PDB entry 4G22 | X-ray diffraction, 1.70 A resolution | chain A

== Chain A ==
Molecule: Hydroxycinnamoyl-CoA shikimate/quinate hydroxycinnamoyltransferase
From: Coffea canephora
Notes: EC 2.3.1.133
UniProt: A4ZKE4 (A4ZKE4_COFCA); residue numbers follow UniProt; this construct covers 1-434
Amino-acid sequence (439 residues; numbered -4 to 434; the number before each row is that of its first residue; numbers below 1 keep their minus sign (Gly-4 is residue -4)):
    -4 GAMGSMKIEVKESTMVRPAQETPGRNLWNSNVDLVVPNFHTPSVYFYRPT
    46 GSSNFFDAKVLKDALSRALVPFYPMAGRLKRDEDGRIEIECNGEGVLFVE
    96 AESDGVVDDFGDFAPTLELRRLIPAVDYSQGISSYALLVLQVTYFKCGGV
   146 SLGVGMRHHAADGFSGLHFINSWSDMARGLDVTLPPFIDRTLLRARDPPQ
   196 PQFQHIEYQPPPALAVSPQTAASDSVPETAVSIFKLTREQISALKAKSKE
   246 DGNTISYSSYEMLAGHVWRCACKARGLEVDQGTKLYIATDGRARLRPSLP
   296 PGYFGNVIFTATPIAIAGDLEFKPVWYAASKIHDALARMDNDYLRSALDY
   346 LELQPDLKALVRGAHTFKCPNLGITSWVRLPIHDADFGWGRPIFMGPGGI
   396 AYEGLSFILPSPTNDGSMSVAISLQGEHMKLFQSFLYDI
Disordered / not traced: -4 to 0, 208-222
Modified positions: Cys142 (s-hydroxycysteine; CSO); Cys364 (s-hydroxycysteine; CSO)
Sequence notes: expression tag (-4 to 0); engineered mutation Ala210 (Lys in A4ZKE4), Ala217 (Lys in A4ZKE4)
What the authors report for this chain:
  - catalytic residues: His35, His153
  - mutagenesis - H153A: abolished catalytic activity
  - mutagenesis - H35A: abolished catalytic activity on 5-CQA
  - mutagenesis - H35A: decreased catalytic activity on forward direction
  - contacts within the chain: His153-His154 (pi stacking)
  - conformationally variable residues (loop rearrangement, side-chain flip): Val31 to Pro37, His153
  - mutagenesis - H154N (20-fold): increased catalytic activity on reverse direction
  - mutagenesis - H154N: unchanged catalytic activity (forward reaction)
  - mutagenesis - H154N (4-fold), H154N/A155L/A156S (4-fold): increased catalytic activity on diCQAs
  - mutagenesis - L400T, L400T/F402Y, F402Y: decreased catalytic activity on shikimic acid
  - mutagenesis - L400T, L400T/F402Y, F402Y: increased catalytic activity on quinic acid
  - binding site for glycerol: Gly158, Trp372
  - specificity-determining residues: Leu400, Phe402
  - specificity-determining residues: Met151 (proposed by the authors, not directly observed)

== In short ==
The paper reports catalytic residues His35 and His153; L400T, L400T/F402Y and F402Y reduce catalytic activity
on shikimic acid; 7 substitutions were tested in all.
Chain A is Hydroxycinnamoyl-CoA shikimate/quinate hydroxycinnamoyltransferase (Coffea canephora); the
structure, Structure of a Lys-HCT mutant from Coffea canephora (Crystal form 1), was determined by X-ray
diffraction, deposited together with 4G0B and 4G2M.
